Entry 6IBT (X-ray diffraction, 2.04 A resolution); this record covers chains A and B.

[Chain A (and B)]
Molecule: Alpha-galactosidase A
Organism: Homo sapiens
Notes: EC 3.2.1.22; chain B of this document is another copy of the same molecule, construct and numbering; everything in this record applies to it too
Reference sequence: P06280 (AGAL_HUMAN); residues 32-429 here = UniProt positions 32-429
Sequence (398 residues; numbered 32 to 429; the number before each row is that of its first residue):
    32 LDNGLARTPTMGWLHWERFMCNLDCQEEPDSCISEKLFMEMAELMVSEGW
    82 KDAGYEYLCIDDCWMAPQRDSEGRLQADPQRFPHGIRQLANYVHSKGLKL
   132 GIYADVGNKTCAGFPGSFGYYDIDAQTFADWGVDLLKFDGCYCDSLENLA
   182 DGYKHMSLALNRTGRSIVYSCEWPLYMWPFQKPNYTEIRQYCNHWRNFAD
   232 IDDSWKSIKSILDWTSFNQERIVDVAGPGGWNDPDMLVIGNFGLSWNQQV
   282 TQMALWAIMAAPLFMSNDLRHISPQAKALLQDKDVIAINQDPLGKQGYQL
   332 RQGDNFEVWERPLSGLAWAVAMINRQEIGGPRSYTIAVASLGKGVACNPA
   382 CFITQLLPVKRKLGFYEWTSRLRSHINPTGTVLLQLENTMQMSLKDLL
Unresolved in the structure: 422-429 (chain B: 424-429)
Disulfide bonds: C52-C94, C56-C63, C142-C172, C202-C223, C378-C382
Covalently attached groups: N-acetylglucosamine (NAG) linked to N139, N192, N215; compound H9T linked to D170
Ligand contacts: H9T ((1S,2S,3S,4S,5R,6S)-5-(hydroxymethyl)-7-azabicyclo[4.1.0]heptane-2,3,4-triol): W47, D92, D93, Y134, C142, A143, K168, E203, Y207, R227, D231, M267
Swiss-Prot annotation at these positions:
  - active site: D170 (Nucleophile), D231 (Proton donor)
  - binding site (substrate): E203 to Y207
  - glycosylation (N-linked (GlcNAc...) asparagine): N139, N192, N215
Reported in the primary citation:
  - disease-associated variants - D136Y, R301*: abolished catalytic activity
  - disease-associated variants - R112H, A143T: decreased catalytic activity

[Interface between chain A and chain B]
Residue-residue contacts - 50 pairs, chain A then chain B:
  E48(A) with I359(B); G360(B), hydrogen bond (backbone-backbone)
  R49(A) with G360(B); G361(B), hydrogen bond (backbone-backbone); P362(B)
  M51(A) with I359(B), hydrophobic; G360(B)
  E58(A) with R404(B), salt bridge
  E59(A) with H406(B), salt bridge
  I232(A) with I359(B)
  D233(A) with E358(B); I359(B)
  D234(A) with E358(B), hydrogen bond (backbone-backbone)
  S235(A) with E358(B)
  F273(A) with S276(B), hydrogen bond (backbone-side chain); N278(B); G360(B); P362(B); N408(B); P409(B); T410(B)
  G274(A) with S276(B); Q279(B), hydrogen bond (backbone-side chain)
  L275(A) with S276(B)
  S276(A) with F273(B), hydrogen bond (side chain-backbone); G274(B); L275(B); S276(B)
  N278(A) with F273(B)
  Q279(A) with G274(B), hydrogen bond (side chain-backbone)
  E358(A) with D233(B); D234(B), hydrogen bond (backbone-backbone); S235(B)
  I359(A) with E48(B); M51(B), hydrophobic; D233(B)
  G360(A) with E48(B), hydrogen bond (backbone-backbone); R49(B); M51(B); F273(B)
  G361(A) with R49(B), hydrogen bond (backbone-backbone); F273(B)
  P362(A) with F273(B)
  S364(A) with E59(B)
  R404(A) with E58(B), salt bridge; E59(B), salt bridge
  H406(A) with E59(B), salt bridge
  N408(A) with F273(B)
  P409(A) with F273(B)
  T410(A) with F273(B)
Interface residues without a listed pair, chain B (26 interface residues in all): I232, S364

[Summary]
Chain A and chain B each contribute 26 residues to their interface, with 10 hydrogen bonds and 5 salt bridges.
Polar contacts include E58(A)-R404(B), E59(A)-H406(B) and R404(A)-E59(B). Covalently linked
N-acetylglucosamine: at N139(A), N192(A) and N215(A). From the paper: D136Y and R301* of chain A abolish
catalytic activity; R112H and A143T of chain A reduce catalytic activity.
Both chains are Alpha-galactosidase A (Homo sapiens). Entry 6IBT (Crystal structure of human
alpha-galactosidase A in complex with alpha-galactose configured cyclophellitol aziridine ME737) was
determined by X-ray diffraction, deposited together with 6IBK, 6IBM and 6IBR.
